4X65 - chains A and L of the 23 polymer chains in the assembly; structure by X-ray diffraction, 3.35 A resolution.

[Chain A]
Molecule: 16S rRNA
From: Thermus thermophilus HB8
Sequence (1522 nucleotides; numbered 0 to 1544 plus 19 insertion-coded residues; 42 numbers in that range are skipped by the numbering (no residue carries them; nothing is unmodelled there); the number before each row is that of its first residue; a row labelled like 190A-190L holds insertion residues (190A, then the next letters in order); numbering starts at 0):
     0 UUUGUUGGAGAGUUUGAUCCUGGCUCAGGGUGAACGCUGGCGGCGUGCCU
    50 AAGACAUGCAAGUCGUGCGGG
    73 CCGCGGGGUUUU
    88 ACUCCG
    95 UGGUC
   101 AGCGGCGGACGGGUGAGUAACGCGUGGGU
  129A G
   130 ACCUACCCGGAAGAGGGGGACAACCCGGGGAAACUCGGGCUAAUCCCCCA
   180 UGUGGACCCGC
190A-190L CCCUUGGGGUGU
   191 GUCCAAAGGGCUUU
   216 GCCCGCUUCCGGAUGGGCCCGCGUCCCAUCAGCUAGUUGGUGGGGUAAUG
   266 GCCCACCAAGGCGACGACGGGUAGCCGGUCUGAGAGGAUGGCCGGCCACA
   316 GGGGCACUGAGACACGGGCCCCACUCCUACGGGAGGCAGCAGUUAGGAAU
   366 CUUCCGCAAUGGGCGCAAGCCUGACGGAGCGACGCCGCUUGGAGGAAGAA
   416 GCCCUUCGGGGUGUAAACUCCUGAA
   442 CCCGGGACGAAACCCCCGACGA
   474 GGGGACUGACGGUACCGGG
   494 GUAAUAGCGCCGGCCAACUCCGUGCCAGCAGCCGCGGUAAUACGGAGGGC
   544 GCGAGCGUUACCCGGAUUCACUGGGCGUAAAGGGCGUGUAGGCGGCCUGG
   594 GGCGUCCCAUGUGAAAGACCACGGCUCAACCGUGGGGGAGCGUGGGAUAC
   644 GCUCAGGCUAGACGGUGGGAGAGGGUGGUGGAAUUCCCGGAGUAGCGGUG
   694 AAAUGCGCAGAUACCGGGAGGAACGCCGAUGGCGAAGGCAGCCACCUGGU
   744 CCACCCGUGACGCUGAGGCGCGAAAGCGUGGGGAGCAAACCGGAUUAGAU
   794 ACCCGGGUAGUCCACGCCCUAAACGAUGCGCGCUAGGUCUCUGGGUCU
   848 CCUGGGGGCCGAAGCUAACGCGUUAAGCGCGCCGCCUGGGGAGUACGGCC
   898 GCAAGGCUGAAACUCAAAGGAAUUGACGGGGGCCCGCACAAGCGGUGGAG
   948 CAUGUGGUUUAAUUCGAAGXAACGCGAAGAACCUUACCAGGCCUUGACAU
   998 GCUAGG
 1003A G
  1004 AACCCGGGUGAAAGCCUGGGGUGCCCC
1030A-1030D GCGA
  1031 GGGGAGCCCUAGCACAGGUGCUGCAUGGCCGUCGUCAGCUCGUGCCGUGA
  1081 GGUGUUGGGUUAAGUCCCGCAACGAGCGCAACCCCCGCCGUUAGUUGCCA
  1131 GCGGUUCGGCCGGGCACUCUAACGGGACUGCCCGCGAAA
  1171 GCGGGAGGAAGGAGGGGACGACGUCUGGUCAGCAUGGCCCUUACGGCCUG
  1221 GGCGACACACGUGCUACAAUGCCCACUACAAAGCGAUGCCACCCGGCAAC
  1271 GGGGAGCUAAUCGCAAAAAGGUGGGCCCAGUUCGGAUUGGGGUCUGCAAC
  1321 CCGACCCCAUGAAGCCGGAAUCGCUAGUAAUCGCGGAUCAG
 1361A C
  1362 CAUGCCGCGGUGAAUACGUUCCCGGGCCUUGUACACACXGCCXGUXACGC
  1412 CAUGGGAGCGGGCUCUACCCGAAGUCGCCGGG
  1446 AGCCUACGGG
  1459 CAGGCGCCGAGGGUAGGGCCCGUGACUGGGGCGAAGUCGUAACAAGGUAG
  1509 CUGUACCGGAAGGUGCGGCUGGAUCCACUCCUUUCU
Disordered / not traced: 0-4, 1534-1538
Sequence notes: conflict C1534 (A132811 in 55771382), A1535 (C132812 in 55771382)
Modified residues: PSU (pseudouridine-5'-monophosphate) at position 516, 7MG (7N-methyl-8-hydroguanosine-5'-monophosphate) at position 527, M2G (N2-dimethylguanosine-5'-monophosphate) at position 966, 5MC (5-methylcytidine-5'-monophosphate) at position 967, 2MG (2N-methylguanosine-5'-monophosphate) at position 1207, 5MC (5-methylcytidine-5'-monophosphate) at position 1400, 4OC (4n,o2'-methylcytidine-5'-monophosphate) at position 1402, 5MC (5-methylcytidine-5'-monophosphate) at position 1404, 5MC (5-methylcytidine-5'-monophosphate) at position 1407, UR3 (3-methyluridine-5'-monophoshate) at position 1498, MA6 (6N-dimethyladenosine-5'-monophoshate) at position 1518, MA6 (6N-dimethyladenosine-5'-monophoshate) at position 1519, PSU (pseudouridine-5'-monophosphate) at position 1540, PSU (pseudouridine-5'-monophosphate) at position 1541
Metal / ion sites: Mg2+ site 1: G6 (shared with 1 residue of chain D); Mg2+ site 2 near U12 (its only coordinating residue here); K+ site 1 near U14 (its only coordinating residue here); Mg2+ site 3 near G21 (its only coordinating residue here); Mg2+ site 4: G46, G394; Mg2+ site 5 near C48 (its only coordinating residue here); Mg2+ site 6 near A53 (its only coordinating residue here); Mg2+ site 7: G61, U62; Mg2+ site 8: G70, U98; Mg2+ site 9: U83, C1543; Mg2+ site 10 near G107 (its only coordinating residue here); Mg2+ site 11 near A109 (its only coordinating residue here); 101 more Mg2+ sites not listed; 20 more K+ sites not listed
Residues lining bound ligands:
  - paromomycin (PAR), molecule 1: G31, C47, C48, A50, A51, G52, A53, G113, U114, G115, A353, C355, A356, U358, U359, A360, G361, U365, C366
  - paromomycin (PAR), molecule 2: G567, G568, C569, G570, G575, G821, C822, C862, U863, G874, C875, C879
  - paromomycin (PAR), molecule 3: G610, A611, C613, A614, A622, C623, C624, G625, U626
  - paromomycin (PAR), molecule 4: G661, G662, A663, G664, A665, G666, G667, U740, G741, G742, U743
  - paromomycin (PAR), molecule 5: U669, G670, G671, U672, G673, G714, A715, A716, C717, C805, C806
  - paromomycin (PAR), molecule 6: 5MC_1404, G1405, U1406, 5MC_1407, A1408, C1409, G1489, C1490, G1491, A1492, A1493, G1494, U1495, C1496

[Chain L]
Protein: 30S ribosomal protein S12
From: Thermus thermophilus (strain HB8 / ATCC 27634 / DSM 579)
Reference sequence: Q5SHN3 (RS12_THET8); residues 5-129 here correspond to UniProt positions 2-126 (UniProt number = residue number - 3)
Sequence (125 residues; numbered 5 to 129; the number before each row is that of its first residue):
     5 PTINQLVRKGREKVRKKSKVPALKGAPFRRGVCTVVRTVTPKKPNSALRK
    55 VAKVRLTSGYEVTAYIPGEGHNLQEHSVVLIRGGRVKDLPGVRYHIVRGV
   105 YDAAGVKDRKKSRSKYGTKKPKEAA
Modified residues: Asp92 ((3S)-3-(methylsulfanyl)-L-aspartic acid; 0TD)
Curated features (UniProtKB/Swiss-Prot):
  - modified residue: Asp92 (3-methylthioaspartic acid)

[Interface between chain A and chain L]
Pairs across the interface (129):
  C23(A) - Lys23(L)  phosphate contact
  U24(A) - Lys23(L)  salt bridge to the phosphate
  A33(A) - Phe32(L)  base contact
  C34(A) - Phe32(L)  sugar contact
  C34(A) - Val101(L)  sugar contact
  C34(A) - Val104(L)  phosphate contact
  G35(A) - Val104(L)  sugar contact
  G35(A) - Ser118(L)  hydrogen bond to the sugar
  G35(A) - Gly121(L)  sugar contact
  C36(A) - Arg117(L)  hydrogen bond to the sugar
  C36(A) - Ser118(L)  sugar contact
  C36(A) - Thr122(L)  sugar contact
  C36(A) - Lys123(L)  salt bridge to the phosphate
  C36(A) - Lys124(L)  hydrogen bond to the phosphate
  U37(A) - Lys123(L)  phosphate contact
  U37(A) - Lys124(L)  hydrogen bond to the phosphate
  U49(A) - Lys28(L)  sugar contact
  C241(A) - Arg19(L)  hydrogen bond to the sugar
  G302(A) - Lys17(L)  salt bridge to the phosphate
  A303(A) - Lys17(L)  salt bridge to the phosphate
  G362(A) - Lys28(L)  hydrogen bond to the sugar
  G362(A) - Arg33(L)  phosphate contact
  G362(A) - Arg34(L)  salt bridge to the phosphate
  G362(A) - Thr61(L)  phosphate contact
  A363(A) - Lys28(L)  hydrogen bond to the base
  A363(A) - Ala30(L)  base contact
  A363(A) - Pro31(L)  base contact
  A363(A) - Phe32(L)  base contact
  A363(A) - Arg33(L)  salt bridge to the phosphate
  A363(A) - Arg34(L)  salt bridge to the phosphate
  A363(A) - Thr61(L)  hydrogen bond to the phosphate
  A363(A) - Leu84(L)  sugar contact
  A364(A) - Lys28(L)  base contact
  C501(A) - Arg117(L)  salt bridge to the phosphate
  C501(A) - Ser118(L)  hydrogen bond to the phosphate
  C501(A) - Lys124(L)  salt bridge to the phosphate
  G502(A) - Lys115(L)  phosphate contact
  G502(A) - Ser116(L)  phosphate contact
  G502(A) - Arg117(L)  hydrogen bond to the phosphate
  G502(A) - Ser118(L)  hydrogen bond to the phosphate
  G502(A) - Lys119(L)  phosphate contact
  C503(A) - Ser116(L)  hydrogen bond to the phosphate
  C503(A) - Lys119(L)  salt bridge to the phosphate
  C518(A) - Pro48(L)  base contact
  C518(A) - Ser50(L)  hydrogen bond to the phosphate
  C519(A) - Ser50(L)  hydrogen bond to the phosphate
  A520(A) - Ala51(L)  phosphate contact
  A520(A) - Leu52(L)  hydrogen bond to the phosphate
  A520(A) - Lys54(L)  salt bridge to the phosphate
  A520(A) - Glu73(L)  hydrogen bond to the sugar
  G521(A) - Arg53(L)  hydrogen bond to the base
  G521(A) - Lys54(L)  salt bridge to the phosphate
  G521(A) - Gly72(L)  phosphate contact
  G521(A) - Glu73(L)  phosphate contact
  C522(A) - Asn49(L)  base contact
  C522(A) - Arg53(L)  base contact
  C522(A) - Tyr69(L)  hydrogen bond to the phosphate
  C522(A) - Pro71(L)  phosphate contact
  C522(A) - Gly72(L)  hydrogen bond to the phosphate
  C522(A) - Tyr120(L)  sugar contact
  A523(A) - Arg53(L)  base contact
  A523(A) - Val90(L)  base contact
  A523(A) - Asp92(L)  base contact
  A523(A) - Tyr120(L)  phosphate contact
  C525(A) - Arg89(L)  salt bridge to the phosphate
  C526(A) - Lys91(L)  phosphate contact
  7MG_527(A) - Asn49(L)  hydrogen bond to the base
  C528(A) - Asn49(L)  hydrogen bond to the base
  G529(A) - Asn49(L)  base contact
  G529(A) - Ser50(L)  hydrogen bond to the base
  G537(A) - Glu73(L)  sugar contact
  G537(A) - Arg113(L)  salt bridge to the phosphate
  G538(A) - Arg113(L)  salt bridge to the phosphate
  G538(A) - Lys114(L)  hydrogen bond to the phosphate
  G538(A) - Lys115(L)  hydrogen bond to the phosphate
  A539(A) - Lys114(L)  phosphate contact
  A539(A) - Lys115(L)  phosphate contact
  G550(A) - Lys119(L)  sugar contact
  U551(A) - Arg86(L)  sugar contact
  U552(A) - Pro31(L)  hydrogen bond to the sugar
  U552(A) - Arg86(L)  sugar contact
  U552(A) - Gly87(L)  hydrogen bond to the sugar
  U552(A) - Gly88(L)  phosphate contact
  A553(A) - Val24(L)  phosphate contact
  A553(A) - Gly29(L)  hydrogen bond to the sugar
  A553(A) - Ala30(L)  sugar contact
  A553(A) - Pro31(L)  sugar contact
  A553(A) - Gly87(L)  phosphate contact
  A553(A) - Gly88(L)  phosphate contact
  C554(A) - Ser22(L)  hydrogen bond to the phosphate
  C555(A) - Lys20(L)  phosphate contact
  C556(A) - Lys20(L)  salt bridge to the phosphate
  C562(A) - Arg15(L)  phosphate contact
  C562(A) - Glu16(L)  hydrogen bond to the sugar
  C562(A) - Val18(L)  phosphate contact
  A563(A) - Arg15(L)  hydrogen bond to the base
  C564(A) - Leu10(L)  phosphate contact
  C564(A) - Arg15(L)  salt bridge to the phosphate
  G567(A) - Pro5(L)  base contact
  G567(A) - Arg15(L)  hydrogen bond to the base
  G568(A) - Pro5(L)  base contact
  G585(A) - Asn8(L)  sugar contact
  C879(A) - Thr6(L)  base contact
  C880(A) - Thr6(L)  hydrogen bond to the phosphate
  C880(A) - Asn8(L)  hydrogen bond to the phosphate
  C880(A) - Gln9(L)  phosphate contact
  C880(A) - Arg12(L)  salt bridge to the phosphate
  G881(A) - Gln9(L)  hydrogen bond to the phosphate
  G881(A) - Arg12(L)  salt bridge to the phosphate
  C882(A) - Pro5(L)  base contact
  U884(A) - Arg15(L)  base contact
  A909(A) - Lys21(L)  salt bridge to the phosphate
  C910(A) - Arg97(L)  salt bridge to the phosphate
  U911(A) - Gly95(L)  phosphate contact
  U911(A) - Arg97(L)  salt bridge to the phosphate
  C912(A) - Lys46(L)  hydrogen bond to the phosphate
  C912(A) - Arg89(L)  salt bridge to the phosphate
  C912(A) - Pro94(L)  phosphate contact
  A913(A) - Lys46(L)  salt bridge to the phosphate
  A913(A) - Arg89(L)  salt bridge to the phosphate
  A913(A) - Lys91(L)  salt bridge to the phosphate
  C1411(A) - Lys57(L)  phosphate contact
  C1412(A) - Lys57(L)  phosphate contact
  C1490(A) - Pro94(L)  sugar contact
  G1491(A) - Thr44(L)  sugar contact
  G1491(A) - Lys46(L)  phosphate contact
  A1492(A) - Lys46(L)  phosphate contact
  A1492(A) - Lys47(L)  hydrogen bond to the phosphate
  A1492(A) - Ser50(L)  hydrogen bond to the base
Other interface residues (no listed pair), chain A (69 interface residues in all): A32, G500, C504, G524, C536, G540, G541, C883, A908, A1413
Other interface residues (no listed pair), chain L (71 interface residues in all): Ile7, Lys13, Arg41, Pro45, Glu65, Gly74, Tyr105

[Overview]
The interface between chain A and chain L involves 69 residues on one side and 71 on the other, with 37
hydrogen bonds and 26 salt bridges. Among the polar pairs are A363(A)-Lys28(L), G521(A)-Arg53(L) and
7MG_527(A)-Asn49(L). Bound to chain A: 6 copies of paromomycin.
Chain A is 16S rRNA (Thermus thermophilus HB8) and chain L is 30S ribosomal protein S12 (Thermus thermophilus
(strain HB8 / ATCC 27634 / DSM 579)); the structure, Crystal Structure of 30S ribosomal subunit from Thermus
thermophilus, was determined by X-ray diffraction (same publication as 4X62, 4X64 and 4X66).
